Entry 1RS8 (X-ray diffraction, 2.30 A resolution); this record covers chains A and B.

Chain A (and B):
Molecule: Nitric-oxide synthase, endothelial
Organism: Bos taurus
Notes: EC 1.14.13.39; fragment: heme domain; chain B of this document is another copy of the same molecule, construct and numbering; everything in this record applies to it too
UniProt: P29473 (NOS3_BOVIN); residues 67-482 here correspond to UniProt positions 66-481 (UniProt number = residue number - 1)
Sequence (416 residues; numbered 67 to 482; the number before each row is that of its first residue):
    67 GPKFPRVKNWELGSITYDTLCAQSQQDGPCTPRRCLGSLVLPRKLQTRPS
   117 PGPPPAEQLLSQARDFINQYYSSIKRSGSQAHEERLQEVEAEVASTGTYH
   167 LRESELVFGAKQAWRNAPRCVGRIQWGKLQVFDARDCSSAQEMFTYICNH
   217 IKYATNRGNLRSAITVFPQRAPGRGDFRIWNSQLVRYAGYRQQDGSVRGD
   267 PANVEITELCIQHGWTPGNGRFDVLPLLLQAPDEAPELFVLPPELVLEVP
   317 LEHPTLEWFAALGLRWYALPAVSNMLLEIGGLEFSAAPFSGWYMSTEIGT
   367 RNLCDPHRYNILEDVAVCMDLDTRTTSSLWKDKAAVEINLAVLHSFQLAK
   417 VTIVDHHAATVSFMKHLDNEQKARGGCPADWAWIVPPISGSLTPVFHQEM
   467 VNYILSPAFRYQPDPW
Unresolved in the structure: 110-119 (chain B: 67-68, 110-119)
Bound ions: Zn2+: Cys96, Cys101 (shared with Cys96(B), Cys101(B) of chain B); heme Fe near Cys186 (its only coordinating residue here)
Residues lining bound ligands:
  - D-lysine-D-nitroarginine amide (DP2; L-lysyl-n~5~-[(Z)-(2,2-dihydroxyhydrazino)(imino)methyl]-L-ornithinamide): Leu107, Ser248, Gln249, Pro336, Val338, Phe355, Ser356, Gly357, Trp358, Tyr359, Met360, Glu363, Trp449, Tyr477
  - tetrahydrobiopterin (H4B), molecule 1: Trp76, Trp447, Phe462, His463, Gln464, Glu465
  - tetrahydrobiopterin (H4B), molecule 2: Ser104, Val106, Arg367, Ala448, Trp449
  - heme (HEM): Trp180, Ala183, Arg185, Cys186, Val187, Gly188, Gln191, Leu195, Ser228, Met341, Phe355, Ser356, Gly357, Trp358, Tyr359, Met360, Glu363, Val420, Trp449, Phe475, Tyr477

Chain A / chain B interface:
Residue-residue contacts (131; chain A residue first):
  Pro68(A) - Arg109(B)  hydrogen bond (backbone-side chain)
  Phe70(A) - Arg109(B)  hydrogen bond (backbone-side chain)
  Pro71(A) - Arg100(B)
  Pro71(A) - Leu102(B)  hydrophobic
  Arg72(A) - Leu105(B)
  Arg72(A) - Arg109(B)
  Trp76(A) - Val106(B)
  Trp76(A) - Leu107(B)  hydrophobic
  Trp76(A) - His373(B)
  Glu77(A) - Pro372(B)
  Glu77(A) - His373(B)
  Tyr83(A) - Arg109(B)
  Cys87(A) - Arg99(B)
  Ala88(A) - Arg99(B)  hydrogen bond (backbone-side chain)
  Ser90(A) - Arg99(B)  hydrogen bond (backbone-side chain)
  Asp93(A) - Pro98(B)
  Gly94(A) - Pro98(B)  hydrogen bond (backbone-backbone)
  Cys96(A) - Cys96(B)  hydrophobic
  Cys96(A) - Thr97(B)
  Cys96(A) - Pro98(B)
  Cys96(A) - Cys101(B)  hydrophobic
  Thr97(A) - Cys96(B)
  Pro98(A) - Asp93(B)
  Pro98(A) - Gly94(B)  hydrogen bond (backbone-backbone)
  Pro98(A) - Cys96(B)
  Arg99(A) - Cys87(B)
  Arg99(A) - Ala88(B)  hydrogen bond (side chain-backbone)
  Arg99(A) - Ser90(B)  hydrogen bond (side chain-backbone)
  Arg99(A) - Tyr469(B)
  Arg100(A) - Val467(B)
  Arg100(A) - Asn468(B)
  Cys101(A) - Cys96(B)  hydrophobic
  Cys101(A) - Cys101(B)  hydrophobic
  Cys101(A) - Met466(B)
  Cys101(A) - Val467(B)
  Cys101(A) - Asn468(B)  hydrogen bond (backbone-backbone)
  Leu102(A) - Pro71(B)  hydrophobic
  Leu102(A) - Val467(B)  hydrophobic
  Gly103(A) - Cys101(B)
  Ser104(A) - Trp447(B)
  Ser104(A) - Glu465(B)
  Ser104(A) - Met466(B)  hydrogen bond (side chain-backbone)
  Leu105(A) - Arg72(B)
  Leu105(A) - Glu465(B)
  Leu105(A) - Met466(B)
  Val106(A) - Trp76(B)
  Val106(A) - Glu465(B)  hydrogen bond (backbone-side chain)
  Leu107(A) - Trp76(B)  hydrophobic
  Arg109(A) - Arg72(B)
  Thr366(A) - Ser457(B)
  Arg367(A) - Ser457(B)
  Arg367(A) - Phe462(B)
  Arg367(A) - His463(B)
  Asp371(A) - His463(B)  salt bridge
  Pro372(A) - Glu77(B)
  His373(A) - Trp76(B)  hydrogen bond (side chain-backbone)
  His373(A) - Glu77(B)
  His373(A) - His463(B)
  Thr392(A) - Asp421(B)  hydrogen bond
  Thr392(A) - His423(B)
  Thr392(A) - Ala424(B)
  Ser393(A) - Leu406(B)
  Ser393(A) - Leu409(B)
  Ser393(A) - Asp421(B)
  Ser394(A) - Leu406(B)
  Leu395(A) - Val402(B)
  Leu395(A) - Asn405(B)
  Leu395(A) - Leu406(B)
  Leu395(A) - Leu409(B)  hydrophobic
  Leu395(A) - His422(B)
  Lys397(A) - Leu458(B)
  Asp398(A) - Val402(B)
  Asp398(A) - His422(B)  salt bridge
  Asp398(A) - His423(B)  salt bridge
  Asp398(A) - Ser455(B)  hydrogen bond
  Lys399(A) - Leu406(B)
  Ala401(A) - Leu458(B)  hydrophobic
  Val402(A) - Leu395(B)
  Val402(A) - Lys399(B)
  Val402(A) - Val402(B)  hydrophobic
  Glu403(A) - Lys399(B)
  Asn405(A) - Leu395(B)
  Leu406(A) - Ser393(B)
  Leu406(A) - Leu395(B)
  Leu406(A) - Lys399(B)
  Leu409(A) - Ser393(B)
  Leu409(A) - Leu395(B)  hydrophobic
  Gln413(A) - Ser393(B)  hydrogen bond
  Asp421(A) - Thr392(B)  hydrogen bond
  Asp421(A) - Ser393(B)
  His422(A) - Leu395(B)
  His422(A) - Asp398(B)  salt bridge
  His423(A) - Thr392(B)
  His423(A) - Leu395(B)
  His423(A) - Lys397(B)
  His423(A) - Asp398(B)  salt bridge
  Ala424(A) - Thr392(B)
  Trp447(A) - Ser104(B)
  Trp447(A) - Ala448(B)  hydrophobic
  Ala448(A) - Trp447(B)  hydrophobic
  Pro453(A) - Ser455(B)
  Pro453(A) - Gly456(B)  hydrogen bond (backbone-backbone)
  Pro453(A) - Ser457(B)  hydrogen bond (backbone-backbone)
  Ile454(A) - Ser455(B)
  Ser455(A) - Asp398(B)  hydrogen bond
  Ser455(A) - Pro453(B)
  Ser455(A) - Ile454(B)
  Ser455(A) - Ser455(B)
  Gly456(A) - Pro453(B)  hydrogen bond (backbone-backbone)
  Ser457(A) - Thr366(B)
  Ser457(A) - Arg367(B)
  Ser457(A) - Pro453(B)  hydrogen bond (backbone-backbone)
  Leu458(A) - Leu378(B)  hydrophobic
  Leu458(A) - Lys397(B)
  Leu458(A) - Asp398(B)
  Leu458(A) - Ala401(B)  hydrophobic
  Phe462(A) - Arg367(B)
  His463(A) - Asp371(B)
  His463(A) - His373(B)
  Glu465(A) - Ser104(B)
  Glu465(A) - Leu105(B)
  Glu465(A) - Val106(B)  hydrogen bond (side chain-backbone)
  Met466(A) - Ser104(B)  hydrogen bond (backbone-side chain)
  Met466(A) - Leu105(B)
  Val467(A) - Arg100(B)
  Val467(A) - Cys101(B)
  Val467(A) - Leu102(B)  hydrophobic
  Asn468(A) - Arg100(B)
  Asn468(A) - Cys101(B)  hydrogen bond (backbone-backbone)
  Tyr469(A) - Arg99(B)
  Tyr469(A) - Arg100(B)
Also at the interface, not in a pair above, chain A (67 interface residues in all): Gly67, Gln89, Cys370, Leu378
Also at the interface, not in a pair above, chain B (64 interface residues in all): Lys69, Gln92, Gly103, Cys370, Ser394, Glu403, Gln413

In short:
67 residues of chain A and 64 residues of chain B are in contact; the contacts include 24 hydrogen bonds and 5
salt bridges. Polar contacts include Asp371(A)-His463(B), Asp398(A)-His422(B) and Asp398(A)-His423(B). Bound
to chain A: heme, tetrahydrobiopterin and D-lysine-D-nitroarginine amide. Cys96(A) and Cys101(A) coordinate
Zn2+.
Chain A and chain B are both Nitric-oxide synthase, endothelial (Bos taurus); the structure, Bovine
endothelial NOS heme domain with D-lysine-D-nitroarginine amide bound, was determined by X-ray diffraction
(same publication as 1RS9, 1RS6 and 1RS7).
